PDB entry 7UKM | electron microscopy, 3.03 A resolution | chains C and M of the 9 polymer chains in the assembly

[Chain C]
Protein: Spike glycoprotein
From: Severe acute respiratory syndrome coronavirus 2
UniProt: P0DTC2 (SPIKE_SARS2); residues 1-1273 here = UniProt positions 1-1273
Chain sequence (1273 residues; row label = number of the first residue in the row):
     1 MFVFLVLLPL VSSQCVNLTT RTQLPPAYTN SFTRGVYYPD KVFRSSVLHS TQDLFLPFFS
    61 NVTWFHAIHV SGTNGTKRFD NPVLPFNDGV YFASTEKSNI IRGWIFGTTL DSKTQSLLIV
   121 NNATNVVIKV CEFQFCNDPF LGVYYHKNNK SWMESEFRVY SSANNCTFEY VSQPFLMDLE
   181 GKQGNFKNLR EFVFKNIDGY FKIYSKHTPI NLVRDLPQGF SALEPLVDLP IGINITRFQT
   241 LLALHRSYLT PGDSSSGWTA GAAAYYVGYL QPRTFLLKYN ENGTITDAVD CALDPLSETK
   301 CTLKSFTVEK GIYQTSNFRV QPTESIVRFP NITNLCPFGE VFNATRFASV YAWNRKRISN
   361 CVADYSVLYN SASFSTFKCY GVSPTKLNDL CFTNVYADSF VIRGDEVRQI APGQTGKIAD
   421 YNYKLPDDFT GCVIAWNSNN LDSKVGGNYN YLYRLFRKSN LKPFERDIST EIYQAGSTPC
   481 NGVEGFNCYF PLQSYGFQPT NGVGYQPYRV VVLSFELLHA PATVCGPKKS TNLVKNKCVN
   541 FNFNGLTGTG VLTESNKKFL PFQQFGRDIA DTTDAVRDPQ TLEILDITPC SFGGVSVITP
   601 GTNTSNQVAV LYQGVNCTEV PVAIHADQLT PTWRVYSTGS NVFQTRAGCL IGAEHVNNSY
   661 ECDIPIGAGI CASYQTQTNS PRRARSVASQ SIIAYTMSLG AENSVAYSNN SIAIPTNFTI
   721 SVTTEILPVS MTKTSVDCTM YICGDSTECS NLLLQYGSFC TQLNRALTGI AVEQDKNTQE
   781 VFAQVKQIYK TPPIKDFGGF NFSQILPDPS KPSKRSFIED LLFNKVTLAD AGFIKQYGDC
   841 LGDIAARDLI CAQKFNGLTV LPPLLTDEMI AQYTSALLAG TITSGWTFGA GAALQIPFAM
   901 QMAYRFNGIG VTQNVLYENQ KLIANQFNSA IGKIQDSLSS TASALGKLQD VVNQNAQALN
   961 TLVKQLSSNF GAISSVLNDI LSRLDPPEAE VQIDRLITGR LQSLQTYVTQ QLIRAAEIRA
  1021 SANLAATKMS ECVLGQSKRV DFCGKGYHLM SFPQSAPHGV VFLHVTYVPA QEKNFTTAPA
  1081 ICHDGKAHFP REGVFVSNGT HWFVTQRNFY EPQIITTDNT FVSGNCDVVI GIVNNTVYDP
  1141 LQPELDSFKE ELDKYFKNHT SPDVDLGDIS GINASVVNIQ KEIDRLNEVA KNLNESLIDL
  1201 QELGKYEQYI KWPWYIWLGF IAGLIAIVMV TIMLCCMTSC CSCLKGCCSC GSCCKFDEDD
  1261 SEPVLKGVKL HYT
Unresolved in the structure: 1-26, 70-79, 144-158, 179-186, 251-263, 444-446, 622-640, 677-688, 827-855, 1148-1273
Sequence notes: engineered mutation Gly614 (Asp in P0DTC2); conflict Pro986 (Lys in P0DTC2), Pro987 (Val in P0DTC2)
Cystine bridges: Cys131-Cys166, Cys291-Cys301, Cys336-Cys361, Cys379-Cys432, Cys391-Cys525, Cys480-Cys488, Cys538-Cys590, Cys617-Cys649, Cys662-Cys671, Cys738-Cys760, Cys743-Cys749, Cys1032-Cys1043, Cys1082-Cys1126
Covalent attachments: N-acetylglucosamine (NAG) linked to Asn61, Asn165, Asn234, Asn282, Asn331, Asn343, Asn603, Asn616, Asn657, Asn709, Asn717, Asn801, Asn1074, Asn1098, Asn1134
Curated features (UniProtKB/Swiss-Prot):
  - region: Asn280 to Cys301 (Putative superantigen), Arg403 to Asp405 (Integrin-binding motif), Asn448 to Phe456 (Immunodominant HLA epitope recognized by the CD8+), Pro681 to Ala684 (Putative superantigen), Ser816 to Tyr837 (Fusion peptide 1), Lys835 to Phe855 (Fusion peptide 2), Asp1163 to Glu1202 (Heptad repeat 2)
  - motif: Met1237 to Cys1241 (Binding to host endocytosis trafficking protein SNX27), Asp1257 to Glu1262 (Diacidic ER export motif (host COPII)), Ser1261 to Gly1267 (Binding to host plasma membrane localising/FERM domain proteins), Lys1269 to Thr1273 (KxHxx, ER retrieval signal (COPI))
  - site (Cleavage): Arg685, Ser686, Arg815, Ser816
  - lipidation (S-palmitoyl cysteine): Cys1235, Cys1236, Cys1240, Cys1241, Cys1243, Cys1247, Cys1248, Cys1250, Cys1253, Cys1254
  - glycosylation: Asn17 (N-linked (GlcNAc...) (complex) asparagine), Asn61 (N-linked (GlcNAc...) (hybrid) asparagine), Asn74 (N-linked (GlcNAc...) (complex) asparagine), Asn122 (N-linked (GlcNAc...) (hybrid) asparagine), Asn149 (N-linked (GlcNAc...) (complex) asparagine), Asn165 (N-linked (GlcNAc...) (complex) asparagine), Asn234 (N-linked (GlcNAc...) (high mannose) asparagine), Asn282 (N-linked (GlcNAc...) (complex) asparagine), Thr323 (O-linked (GalNAc) threonine), Ser325 (O-linked (HexNAc...) serine), Asn331 (N-linked (GlcNAc...) (complex) asparagine), Asn343 (N-linked (GlcNAc...) (complex) asparagine), Asn603 (N-linked (GlcNAc...) (hybrid) asparagine), Asn616 (N-linked (GlcNAc...) (complex) asparagine), Asn657 (N-linked (GlcNAc...) (complex) asparagine), Thr676 (O-linked (GlcNAc...) threonine), Thr678 (O-linked (GlcNAc...) threonine), Asn709 (N-linked (GlcNAc...) (high mannose) asparagine), Asn717 (N-linked (GlcNAc...) (hybrid) asparagine), Asn801 (N-linked (GlcNAc...) (hybrid) asparagine) and 6 more in UniProt
  - natural variant: Leu5 (L5F: In strain: Iota/B.1.526), Ser13 (S13I: In strain: Epsilon/B.1.427/B.1.429), Leu18 (L18F: In strain: Beta/B.1.351, Gamma/P.1 and 1 more), Thr19 (T19I: In strain: Omicron/BQ.1.1, Omicron/XBB.1.5 and 1 more; T19R: In strain: Delta/B.1.617.2, Omicron/BA.2 and 4 more), Thr20 (T20N: In strain: Gamma/P.1), Leu24 to Ala27 (sequence variant, change not given here; In strain: Omicron/BA.2, Omicron/BA.2.12.1 and 6 more), Pro26 (P26S: In strain: Gamma/P.1), Gln52 (Q52H: In strain: Omicron/EG.5.1), Ala67 (A67V: In strain: Eta/B.1.525, Omicron/BA.1), His69 to Val70 (deletion: In strain: Alpha/B.1.1.7, Eta/B.1.525 and 5 more), Gly75 (G75V: In strain: Lambda/C.37), Thr76 (T76I: In strain: Lambda/C.37), 83 further natural variant entries in UniProt
  - mutagenesis: His69 to Val70 (Increased incorporation of cleaved spike into virions), Asn121 (N121Q: Partial loss of biliverdin affinity), Arg190 (R190K: Partial loss of biliverdin affinity), Asn234 (N234Q: Increased resistance to neutralizing antibodies), Asn331 (N331Q: Reduced viral infectivity), Asn343 (N343Q: Reduced viral infectivity), Leu452 (L452R: Increased resistance to neutralizing antibodies. Decreases HLA binding to NF9 epitope. Increased binding affinity to human ACE2), Tyr453 (Y453F: Decreased HLA binding to NF9 epitope. Increased binding affinity to human ACE2), Ala475 (A475V: Increased resistance to neutralizing antibodies), Val483 (V483A: Increased resistance to neutralizing antibodies), Glu484 (E484D: Increased replication in human TMEM106B overexpressing cells), Phe490 (F490L: Increased resistance to neutralizing antibodies and human covalescent sera neutralization), 15 further mutagenesis entries in UniProt
Reported in the primary citation:
  - post-translational modification sites: Asn331

[Chain M]
Protein: 12-19 Fab Heavy Chain
From: Homo sapiens
Notes: antibody fragment or engineered binder
Chain sequence (133 residues; each row starts with the number of its first residue; a row labelled like 82A-82C holds insertion residues (82A, then the next letters in order)):
     1 QVQLVESGGG VVQPGRSLRL SCEASGFTFN TYDMHWARQA PGKGLEWVAV IW
   52A Y
    53 DGSNKFYADS VKGRFTISRD NSKNTLYLQM
82A-82C NSL
    83 RAEDTAVYYC ARDRTPVY
100A-100P DILTGYYWPPPRVDGM
   101 DVWGQGTTVT VSS
Cystine bridges: Cys22-Cys92

[Interface between chain C and chain M]
Pairs across the interface (22; chain C residue first):
  Lys41(C) with Tyr100G(M)
  Val126(C) with Tyr100F(M)
  Tyr170(C) with Thr100D(M); Tyr100F(M), hydrophobic
  Ser172(C) with Tyr100F(M); Trp100H(M)
  Gln173(C) with Tyr100F(M), hydrogen bond (backbone-side chain); Pro100I(M)
  Pro174(C) with Trp100H(M), hydrogen bond (backbone-side chain)
  Phe175(C) with Tyr100F(M); Trp100H(M)
  Met177(C) with Trp100H(M), hydrophobic
  Pro225(C) with Tyr100G(M), hydrophobic
  Leu226(C) with Tyr100F(M); Tyr100G(M), hydrogen bond (backbone-backbone); Trp100H(M), hydrophobic
  Val227(C) with Gly100E(M); Tyr100F(M), hydrophobic
  Asp228(C) with Gly100E(M), hydrogen bond (backbone-backbone); Tyr100G(M)
  Leu229(C) with Thr100D(M); Gly100E(M)
Also at the interface, not in a pair above, chain C (14 interface residues in all): Ile128

[Overview]
14 residues of chain C and 6 residues of chain M are in contact; the contacts include 4 hydrogen bonds. Among
the polar pairs are Gln173(C)-Tyr100F(M), Pro174(C)-Trp100H(M) and Leu226(C)-Tyr100G(M). N-acetylglucosamine
is covalently linked to Asn61(C), Asn165(C), Asn234(C), Asn282(C), Asn331(C) and Asn343(C) and 9 more. From
the paper: a modification site at Asn331(C).
Chain C is Spike glycoprotein (Severe acute respiratory syndrome coronavirus 2) and chain M is 12-19 Fab Heavy
Chain (Homo sapiens); the structure, Cryo-EM structure of Antibody 12-19 in complex with prefusion SARS-CoV-2
Spike glycoprotein, was determined by electron microscopy.
